8EU7 - chain A; structure by electron microscopy, 3.30 A resolution.

# Chain A
Molecule: Capsid protein
From: Solenopsis invicta-associated densovirus
UniProtKB: A0A891H5C3 (A0A891H5C3_9VIRU); aligned to UniProt positions 49-356 over residues 49-356 (the alignment contains insertions or deletions, so no single offset holds)
Sequence (318 residues; numbered 49 to 366; the number before each row is that of its first residue):
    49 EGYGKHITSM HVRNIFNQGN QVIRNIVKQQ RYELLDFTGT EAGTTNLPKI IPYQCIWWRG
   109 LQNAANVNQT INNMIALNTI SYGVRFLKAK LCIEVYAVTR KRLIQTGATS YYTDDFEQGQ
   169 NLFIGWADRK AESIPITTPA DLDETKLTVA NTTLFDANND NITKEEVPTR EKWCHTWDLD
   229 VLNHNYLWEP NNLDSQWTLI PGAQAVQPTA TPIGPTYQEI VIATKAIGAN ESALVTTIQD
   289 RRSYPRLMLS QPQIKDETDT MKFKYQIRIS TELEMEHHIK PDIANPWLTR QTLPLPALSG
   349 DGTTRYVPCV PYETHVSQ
Construct notes: conflict L227 (Phe228 in A0A891H5C3); expression tag (357-366)
Reported in the primary citation:
  - conformationally variable residues (order/disorder transition): Q366

# In short
The paper reports conformational variability at Q366.
Chain A is Capsid protein (Solenopsis invicta-associated densovirus); the structure, Acheta domesticus
segmented densovirus VP-ORF1 virus-like particle, was determined by electron microscopy together with 8ER8,
8ERK and 8EU6 from the same study.
